PDB entry 5LJ3 | electron microscopy, 3.80 A resolution | chains V and A of the 38 polymer chains in the assembly

Chain V:
Molecule: U6 snRNA (small nuclear RNA)
From: Saccharomyces cerevisiae
Sequence (112 nucleotides; each row starts with the number of its first residue):
     1 GUUCGCGAAG UAACCCUUCG UGGACAUUUG GUCAAUUUGA AACAAUACAG AGAUGAUCAG
    61 CAGUUCCCCU GCAUAAGGAU GAACCGUUUU ACAAAGAGAU UUAUUUCGUU UU
Disordered / not traced: 11-15, 103-112
Ion coordination: Mg2+ site 1: G60, G78 (shared with 1 residue of chain E); Mg2+ site 2 near U80 (its only coordinating residue here)
From the paper describing this entry:
  - contacts within the chain: G52-G60, A53-A59, G52-U80 (pi stacking)

Chain A:
Molecule: Pre-mRNA-splicing factor 8
From: Saccharomyces cerevisiae
Reference sequence: P33334 (PRP8_YEAST); residues 1-2413 here = UniProt positions 1-2413
Sequence (2413 residues; row label = number of the first residue in the row):
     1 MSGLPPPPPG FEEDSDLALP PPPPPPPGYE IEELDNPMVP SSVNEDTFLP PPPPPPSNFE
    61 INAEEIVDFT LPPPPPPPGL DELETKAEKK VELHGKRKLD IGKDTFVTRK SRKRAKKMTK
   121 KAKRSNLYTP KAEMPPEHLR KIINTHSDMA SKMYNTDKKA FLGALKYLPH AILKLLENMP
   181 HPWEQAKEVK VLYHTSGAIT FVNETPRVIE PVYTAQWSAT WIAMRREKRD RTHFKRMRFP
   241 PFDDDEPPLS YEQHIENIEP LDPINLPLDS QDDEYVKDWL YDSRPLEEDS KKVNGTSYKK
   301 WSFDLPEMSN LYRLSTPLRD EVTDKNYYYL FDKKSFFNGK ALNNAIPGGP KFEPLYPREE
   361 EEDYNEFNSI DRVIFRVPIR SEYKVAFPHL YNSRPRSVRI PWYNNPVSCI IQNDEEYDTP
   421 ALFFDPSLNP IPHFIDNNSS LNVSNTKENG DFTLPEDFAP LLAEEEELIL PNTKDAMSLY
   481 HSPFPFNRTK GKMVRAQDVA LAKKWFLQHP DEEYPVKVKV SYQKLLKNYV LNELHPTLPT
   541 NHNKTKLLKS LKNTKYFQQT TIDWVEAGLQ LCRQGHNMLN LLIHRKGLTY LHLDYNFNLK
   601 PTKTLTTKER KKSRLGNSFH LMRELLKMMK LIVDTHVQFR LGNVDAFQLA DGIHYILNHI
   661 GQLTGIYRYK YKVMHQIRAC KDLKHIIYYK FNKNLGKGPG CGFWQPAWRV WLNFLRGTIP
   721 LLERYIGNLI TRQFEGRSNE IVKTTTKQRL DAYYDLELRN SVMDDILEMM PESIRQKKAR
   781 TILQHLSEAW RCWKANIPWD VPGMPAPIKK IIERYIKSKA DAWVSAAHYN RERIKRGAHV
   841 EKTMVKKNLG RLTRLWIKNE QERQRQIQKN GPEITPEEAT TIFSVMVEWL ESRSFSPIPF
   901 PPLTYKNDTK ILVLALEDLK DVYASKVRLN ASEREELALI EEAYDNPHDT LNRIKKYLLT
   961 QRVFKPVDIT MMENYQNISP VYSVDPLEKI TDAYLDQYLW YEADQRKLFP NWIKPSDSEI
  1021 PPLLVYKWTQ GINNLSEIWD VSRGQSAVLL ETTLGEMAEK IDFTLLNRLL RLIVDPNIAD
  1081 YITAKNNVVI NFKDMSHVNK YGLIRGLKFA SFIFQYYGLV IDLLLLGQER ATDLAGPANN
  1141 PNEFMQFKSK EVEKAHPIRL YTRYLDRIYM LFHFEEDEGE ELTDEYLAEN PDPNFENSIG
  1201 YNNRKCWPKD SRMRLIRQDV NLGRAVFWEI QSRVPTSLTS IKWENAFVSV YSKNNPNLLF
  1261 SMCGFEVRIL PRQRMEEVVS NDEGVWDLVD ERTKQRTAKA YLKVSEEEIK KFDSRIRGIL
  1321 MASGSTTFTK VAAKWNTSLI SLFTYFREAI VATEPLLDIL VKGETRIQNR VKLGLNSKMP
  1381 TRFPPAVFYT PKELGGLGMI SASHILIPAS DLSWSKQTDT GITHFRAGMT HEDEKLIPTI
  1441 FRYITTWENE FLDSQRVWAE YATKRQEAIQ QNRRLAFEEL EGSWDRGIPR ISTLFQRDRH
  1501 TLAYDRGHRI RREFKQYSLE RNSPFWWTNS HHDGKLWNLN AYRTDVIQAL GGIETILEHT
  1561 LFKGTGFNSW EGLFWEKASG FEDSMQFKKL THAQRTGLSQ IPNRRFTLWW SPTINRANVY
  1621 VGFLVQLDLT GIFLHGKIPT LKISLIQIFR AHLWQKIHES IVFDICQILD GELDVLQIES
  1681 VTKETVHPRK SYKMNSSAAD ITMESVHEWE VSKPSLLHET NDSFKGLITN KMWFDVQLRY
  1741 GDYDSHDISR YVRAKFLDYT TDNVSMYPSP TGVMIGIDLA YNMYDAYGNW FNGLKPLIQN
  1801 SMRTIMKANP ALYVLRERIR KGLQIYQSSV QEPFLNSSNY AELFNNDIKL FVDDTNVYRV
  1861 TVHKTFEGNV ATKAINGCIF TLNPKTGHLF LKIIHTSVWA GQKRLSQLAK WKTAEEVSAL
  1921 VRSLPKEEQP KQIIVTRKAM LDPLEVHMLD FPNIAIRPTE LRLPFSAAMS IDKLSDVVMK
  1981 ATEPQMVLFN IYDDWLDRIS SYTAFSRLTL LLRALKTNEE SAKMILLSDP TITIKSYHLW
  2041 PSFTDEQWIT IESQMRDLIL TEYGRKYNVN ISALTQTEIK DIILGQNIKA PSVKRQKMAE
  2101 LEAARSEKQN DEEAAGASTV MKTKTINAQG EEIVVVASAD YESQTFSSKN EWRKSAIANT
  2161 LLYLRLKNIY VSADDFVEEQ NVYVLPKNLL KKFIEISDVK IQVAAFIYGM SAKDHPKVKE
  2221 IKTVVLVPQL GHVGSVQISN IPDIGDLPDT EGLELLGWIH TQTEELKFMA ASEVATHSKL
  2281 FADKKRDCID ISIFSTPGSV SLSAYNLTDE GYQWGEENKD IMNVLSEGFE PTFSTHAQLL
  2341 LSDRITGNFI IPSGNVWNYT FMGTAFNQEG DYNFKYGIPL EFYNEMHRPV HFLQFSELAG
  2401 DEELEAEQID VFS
Disordered / not traced: 1-127, 429-455, 1828-1836, 2086-2413
UniProt features mapped onto this chain:
  - region: Met1585 to Leu1598 (Important for branch point selection)
  - mutagenesis: His1658 (H1658S: No effect on viability), Glu1684 (E1684Q: No effect on viability), His1687 (H1687S: No effect on viability), Asp1700 (D1700N: No effect on viability), Asp1735 (D1735N: No effect on viability), Asp1853 (D1853A: Alters protein folding. Severely impaired growth. Strongly reduced growth at 35 degrees Celsius; when associated with A-1854; D1853N: Reduced growth at 30 degrees Celsius ...), Asp1854 (D1854A: Reduced growth at 30 degrees Celsius. Strongly reduced growth at 16 degrees Celsius. Strongly reduced growth at 35 degrees Celsius; when associated with A-1853 ...), Thr1855 (T1855A: Reduced growth at 30 degrees Celsius. Strongly reduced growth at 16 degrees Celsius), Thr1936 (T1936A: Reduced growth at 30 degrees Celsius. Strongly reduced growth at 16 degrees Celsius), Arg1937 (R1937K: Severely impaired growth. Reduced growth at 30 degrees Celsius. Strongly reduced growth at 16 degrees Celsius)
From the paper describing this entry:
  - binding site for Exon 1 (5' exon) of UBC4 pre-mRNA: Tyr671, Tyr1620

Chain V / chain A interface:
Pairs across the interface (58):
  G31(V) - Lys555(A)  salt bridge to the phosphate
  G31(V) - Tyr556(A)  phosphate contact
  C33(V) - Thr156(A)  base contact
  A35(V) - Ser151(A)  hydrogen bond to the phosphate
  A35(V) - Met153(A)  sugar contact
  U36(V) - Ser151(A)  phosphate contact
  U36(V) - Lys152(A)  salt bridge to the phosphate
  U37(V) - Lys152(A)  salt bridge to the phosphate
  A42(V) - Lys612(A)  sugar contact
  C43(V) - Tyr590(A)  sugar contact
  C43(V) - Glu609(A)  sugar contact
  C43(V) - Lys612(A)  salt bridge to the phosphate
  A44(V) - Thr606(A)  phosphate contact
  A44(V) - Lys608(A)  phosphate contact
  C61(V) - Arg749(A)  phosphate contact
  C61(V) - Ala752(A)  sugar contact
  A62(V) - Gln748(A)  hydrogen bond to the phosphate
  A62(V) - Arg749(A)  salt bridge to the phosphate
  A62(V) - Tyr753(A)  phosphate contact
  G63(V) - Tyr753(A)  hydrogen bond to the phosphate
  C69(V) - Gly736(A)  phosphate contact
  C69(V) - Arg737(A)  salt bridge to the phosphate
  U70(V) - Lys586(A)  hydrogen bond to the phosphate
  U70(V) - Lys611(A)  sugar contact
  U70(V) - Lys612(A)  sugar contact
  U70(V) - Arg614(A)  hydrogen bond to the sugar
  U70(V) - Gln733(A)  phosphate contact
  U70(V) - Arg737(A)  salt bridge to the phosphate
  G71(V) - Lys586(A)  salt bridge to the phosphate
  G71(V) - Arg614(A)  sugar contact
  G71(V) - Gly616(A)  sugar contact
  G71(V) - Leu729(A)  phosphate contact
  G71(V) - Arg732(A)  salt bridge to the phosphate
  G71(V) - Gln733(A)  phosphate contact
  G71(V) - Arg737(A)  hydrogen bond to the base
  C72(V) - Gly616(A)  phosphate contact
  C72(V) - Asn617(A)  hydrogen bond to the phosphate
  C72(V) - Ser618(A)  hydrogen bond to the phosphate
  C72(V) - Arg724(A)  base contact
  C72(V) - Tyr725(A)  stacking on the base
  C72(V) - Asn728(A)  hydrogen bond to the sugar
  C72(V) - Leu729(A)  phosphate contact
  C72(V) - Arg732(A)  salt bridge to the phosphate
  A73(V) - Asn617(A)  base contact
  A73(V) - Asn728(A)  hydrogen bond to the phosphate
  A73(V) - Arg732(A)  salt bridge to the phosphate
  U74(V) - Ile741(A)  sugar contact
  U74(V) - Lys743(A)  phosphate contact
  A75(V) - Val742(A)  phosphate contact
  A75(V) - Lys743(A)  hydrogen bond to the phosphate
  A75(V) - Thr746(A)  phosphate contact
  A75(V) - Arg749(A)  salt bridge to the phosphate
  A76(V) - Thr746(A)  phosphate contact
  A76(V) - Gln748(A)  hydrogen bond to the phosphate
  A76(V) - Arg749(A)  salt bridge to the phosphate
  G77(V) - Gln748(A)  hydrogen bond to the phosphate
  G78(V) - Lys611(A)  hydrogen bond to the phosphate
  A79(V) - Lys611(A)  salt bridge to the phosphate
Other interface residues (no listed pair), chain V (24 interface residues in all): G30, A91
Other interface residues (no listed pair), chain A (39 interface residues in all): Lys603, Leu615, Phe619, Glu740, Leu756, Ser773

In short:
24 residues of chain V and 39 residues of chain A are in contact; the contacts include 14 hydrogen bonds, 14
salt bridges and 1 aromatic stacking contact. Polar contacts include G71(V)-Arg737(A), U70(V)-Arg614(A) and
C72(V)-Asn728(A). The paper reports a binding site for Exon 1 (5' exon) of UBC4 pre-mRNA at Tyr671(A) and
Tyr1620(A); contacts within the chain involving G52(V), G60(V) and A53(V) among others.
Here chain V is U6 snRNA (small nuclear RNA) and chain A is Pre-mRNA-splicing factor 8, both from
Saccharomyces cerevisiae. Entry 5LJ3 (Structure of the core of the yeast spliceosome immediately after
branching) was determined by electron microscopy (same publication as 5LJ5).
